7USA - chains B and C of the 3 polymer chains in the assembly; structure by electron microscopy, 2.80 A resolution.

# Chain B (and C)
Name: Spike glycoprotein
Source organism: unidentified human coronavirus
Notes: chain C of this document is another copy of the same molecule, construct and numbering; everything in this record applies to it too
UniProt: A0A8E6CMP0 (A0A8E6CMP0_9ALPC); residue numbers follow UniProt; this construct covers 17-1392
Amino-acid sequence (1469 residues; numbered -15 to 1453; the number before each row is that of its first residue; numbers below 1 keep their minus sign (Met-15 is residue -15)):
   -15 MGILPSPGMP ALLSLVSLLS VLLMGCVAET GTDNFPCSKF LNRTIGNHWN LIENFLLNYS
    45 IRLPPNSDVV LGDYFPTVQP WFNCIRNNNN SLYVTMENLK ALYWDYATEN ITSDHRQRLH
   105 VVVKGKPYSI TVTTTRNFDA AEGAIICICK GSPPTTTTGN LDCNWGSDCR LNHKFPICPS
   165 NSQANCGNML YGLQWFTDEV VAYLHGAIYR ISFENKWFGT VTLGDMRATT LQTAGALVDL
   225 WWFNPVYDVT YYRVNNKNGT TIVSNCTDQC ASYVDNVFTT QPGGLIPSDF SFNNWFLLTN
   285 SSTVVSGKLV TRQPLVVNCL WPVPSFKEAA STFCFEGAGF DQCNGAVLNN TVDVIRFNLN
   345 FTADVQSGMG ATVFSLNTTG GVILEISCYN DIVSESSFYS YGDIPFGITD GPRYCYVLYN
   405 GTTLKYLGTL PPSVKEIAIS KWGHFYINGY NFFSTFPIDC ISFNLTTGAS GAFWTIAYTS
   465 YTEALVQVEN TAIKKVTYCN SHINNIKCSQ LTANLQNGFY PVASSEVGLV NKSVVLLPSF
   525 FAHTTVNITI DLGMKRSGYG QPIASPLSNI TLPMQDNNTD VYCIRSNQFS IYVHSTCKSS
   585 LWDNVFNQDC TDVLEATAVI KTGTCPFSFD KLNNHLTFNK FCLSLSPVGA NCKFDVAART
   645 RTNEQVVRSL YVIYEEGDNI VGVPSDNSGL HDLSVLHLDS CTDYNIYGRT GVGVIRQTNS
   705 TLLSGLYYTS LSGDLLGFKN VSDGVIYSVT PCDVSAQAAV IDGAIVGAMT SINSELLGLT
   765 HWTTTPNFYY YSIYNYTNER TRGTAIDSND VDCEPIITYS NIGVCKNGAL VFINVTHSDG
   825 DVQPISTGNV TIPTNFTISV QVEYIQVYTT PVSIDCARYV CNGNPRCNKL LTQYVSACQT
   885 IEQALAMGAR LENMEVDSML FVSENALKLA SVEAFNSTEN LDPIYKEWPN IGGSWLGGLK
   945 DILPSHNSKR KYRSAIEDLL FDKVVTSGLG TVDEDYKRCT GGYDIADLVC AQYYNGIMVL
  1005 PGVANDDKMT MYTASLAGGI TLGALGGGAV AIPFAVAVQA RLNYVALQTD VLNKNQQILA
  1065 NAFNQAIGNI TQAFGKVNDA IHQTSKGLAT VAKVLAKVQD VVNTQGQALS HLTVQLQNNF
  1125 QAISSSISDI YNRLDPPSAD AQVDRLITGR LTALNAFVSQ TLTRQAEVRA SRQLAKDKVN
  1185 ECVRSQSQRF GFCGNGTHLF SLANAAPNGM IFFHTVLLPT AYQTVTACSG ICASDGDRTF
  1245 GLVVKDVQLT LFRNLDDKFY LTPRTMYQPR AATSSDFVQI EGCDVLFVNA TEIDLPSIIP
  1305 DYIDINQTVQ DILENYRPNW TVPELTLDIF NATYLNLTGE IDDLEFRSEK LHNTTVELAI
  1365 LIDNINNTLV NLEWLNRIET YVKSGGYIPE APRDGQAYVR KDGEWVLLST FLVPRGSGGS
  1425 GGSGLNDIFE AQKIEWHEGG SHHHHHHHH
Disordered / not traced: -15 to 33, 65-177, 186-192, 204-231, 243-244, 329, 376-395, 670-676, 782-794, 969-977, 1080-1091, 1304-1453 (chain C: -15 to 33, 65-177, 187-191, 204-229, 243-244, 329, 376-395, 670-676, 782-794, 969-977, 1080-1091, 1304-1453)
Construct notes: initiating methionine (-15); expression tag (-14 to 16, 1393-1453); conflict Pro1140 (Glu in A0A8E6CMP0), Pro1141 (Leu in A0A8E6CMP0), Ser1388 (Trp in A0A8E6CMP0), Gly1389 (Pro in A0A8E6CMP0), Gly1390 (Trp in A0A8E6CMP0), Ile1392 (Val in A0A8E6CMP0)
Disulfides: Cys250-Cys254, Cys303-Cys327, Cys318-Cys444, Cys372-Cys399, Cys483-Cys492, Cys567-Cys626, Cys581-Cys594, Cys609-Cys636, Cys685-Cys736, Cys797-Cys809, Cys860-Cys882, Cys865-Cys871, Cys983-Cys994, Cys1186-Cys1197, Cys1236-Cys1287
Glycans and other covalent adducts: glycan linked to Asn284; N-acetylglucosamine (NAG) linked to Asn344, Asn361, Asn404, Asn448, Asn515, Asn531, Asn553, Asn561, Asn703, Asn724, Asn779, Asn818, Asn833, Asn839, Asn920, Asn1073, Asn1199, Asn1293
From the paper describing this entry:
  - post-translational modification sites: Asn404, Asn561

# Interface between chain B and chain C
Contacting residue pairs (177; chain B residue first):
  Phe280(B) with Leu707(C), hydrophobic; Ser708(C)
  Ser285(B) with Tyr711(C)
  Ser286(B) with Tyr711(C); Thr713(C)
  Thr287(B) with Ser708(C); Gly709(C); Tyr711(C), hydrogen bond (backbone-backbone); Tyr712(C)
  Val289(B) with Tyr712(C), hydrophobic
  Tyr400(B) with Phe524(C), hydrophobic
  Thr407(B) with Phe524(C)
  Leu408(B) with Phe524(C)
  Lys409(B) with Phe524(C)
  Tyr410(B) with Pro522(C); Ser523(C); Phe524(C)
  Leu411(B) with Pro522(C)
  Pro415(B) with Val725(C)
  Lys419(B) with Leu707(C)
  Asn432(B) with Leu707(C); Ser708(C), hydrogen bond (backbone-side chain); Gly709(C), hydrogen bond (backbone-backbone)
  Tyr434(B) with Leu710(C), hydrophobic
  Phe436(B) with Leu521(C), hydrophobic; Val725(C), hydrophobic
  Thr475(B) with Leu706(C); Leu707(C); Ser708(C); Tyr712(C)
  Ser541(B) with Asp560(C), hydrogen bond; Arg569(C), hydrogen bond
  Gly542(B) with Asp560(C)
  Val650(B) with Val632(C); Gly633(C)
  Val651(B) with Val632(C)
  Pro855(B) with Tyr803(C)
  Ser857(B) with Gln741(C), hydrogen bond
  Asp859(B) with Ser739(C), hydrogen bond
  Arg862(B) with Ala507(C); Asp737(C), salt bridge; Val738(C); Ser739(C), hydrogen bond
  Val879(B) with Cys492(C); Ser493(C); Leu495(C), hydrophobic
  Gln883(B) with Ser493(C); Gln494(C)
  Thr884(B) with Gln1111(C)
  Glu886(B) with Gln494(C)
  Gln887(B) with Gln1111(C), hydrogen bond
  Met891(B) with Ala1100(C); Gln1103(C); Asp1104(C)
  Arg894(B) with Asn501(C), hydrogen bond (side chain-backbone); Gly502(C)
  Leu895(B) with Ala1100(C), hydrophobic; Lys1101(C); Asp1104(C)
  Asn897(B) with Thr802(C); Tyr803(C); Ser804(C), hydrogen bond (side chain-backbone)
  Met898(B) with Ala1100(C), hydrophobic
  Glu899(B) with Lys1097(C)
  Leu904(B) with Val819(C)
  Phe905(B) with Val819(C), hydrophobic; Thr820(C); Ser822(C)
  Val906(B) with Thr820(C), hydrogen bond (backbone-backbone); His821(C); Ser822(C), hydrogen bond (backbone-backbone)
  Ser907(B) with Ser822(C); Asp823(C), hydrogen bond (side chain-backbone); Gly824(C)
  Ile928(B) with Thr831(C)
  Tyr929(B) with Thr831(C)
  Asp979(B) with Pro770(C); Asn771(C)
  Tyr980(B) with Ser755(C); Asn771(C), hydrogen bond (backbone-backbone)
  Lys981(B) with Ser755(C); Thr769(C); Pro770(C); Phe772(C); Tyr773(C)
  Thr984(B) with Arg700(C); Val738(C); Ser755(C), hydrogen bond (side chain-backbone); Ile756(C)
  Gly985(B) with Arg700(C)
  Gly986(B) with Thr702(C); Ser732(C), hydrogen bond (backbone-side chain)
  Tyr987(B) with Thr702(C); Asn703(C)
  Asp988(B) with Thr702(C); Ser732(C)
  Ile989(B) with Leu706(C), hydrophobic; Tyr712(C), hydrophobic; Leu720(C), hydrophobic; Ile730(C), hydrophobic
  Ala990(B) with Leu720(C)
  Ala995(B) with Ser714(C)
  Tyr997(B) with Val738(C); Ser739(C), hydrogen bond (side chain-backbone); Ser755(C), hydrogen bond
  Tyr998(B) with Thr734(C); Pro735(C), hydrophobic
  Asn999(B) with Ser716(C), hydrogen bond
  Gly1000(B) with Ser739(C)
  Met1002(B) with Ser739(C); Gln741(C)
  Leu1004(B) with Tyr803(C)
  Pro1005(B) with Tyr803(C)
  Ala1008(B) with Ser804(C); Asn805(C)
  Gly1023(B) with Gln827(C)
  Leu1026(B) with Ile829(C)
  Gly1027(B) with Ile829(C); Asn833(C)
  Ala1028(B) with Thr835(C)
  Leu1029(B) with Asp823(C); Gly824(C); Asp825(C); Val826(C), hydrophobic; Thr835(C), hydrogen bond (backbone-side chain); Tyr1226(C)
  Ile1036(B) with Ile829(C), hydrophobic
  Ala1044(B) with Pro828(C)
  Arg1045(B) with Gln827(C), hydrogen bond; Pro828(C)
  Asn1047(B) with Val1251(C)
  Tyr1048(B) with Pro828(C), hydrophobic; Val1251(C), hydrophobic; Gln1252(C); Arg1268(C), hydrogen bond
  Leu1051(B) with Val1248(C); Val1282(C), hydrophobic
  Thr1053(B) with Ile1284(C)
  Ser1114(B) with Leu715(C)
  Thr1117(B) with Leu715(C); Ser716(C)
  Val1118(B) with Leu715(C), hydrophobic
  Leu1120(B) with Ser716(C)
  Gln1121(B) with Leu715(C), hydrogen bond (side chain-backbone); Ser716(C)
  Ser1132(B) with Thr694(C), hydrogen bond (backbone-side chain); Gly695(C)
  Asp1133(B) with Thr694(C), hydrogen bond (backbone-side chain)
  Tyr1135(B) with Lys615(C)
  Asn1136(B) with Lys615(C); Asn618(C), hydrogen bond (backbone-side chain); Leu620(C); Thr694(C), hydrogen bond
  Arg1137(B) with Pro610(C), hydrogen bond (side chain-backbone); Phe611(C); Ser612(C), hydrogen bond (backbone-backbone); Lys615(C)
  Leu1138(B) with Thr606(C); Pro610(C); Phe611(C); Ser612(C); Lys615(C)
  Asp1139(B) with Ser612(C)
  Ser1142(B) with Thr606(C)
  Thr1167(B) with Thr1167(C)
  Asp1181(B) with Arg1193(C), salt bridge
  Asn1184(B) with Phe1194(C); Gly1195(C)
  Glu1185(B) with Arg1193(C), salt bridge
  Arg1188(B) with Asp825(C), salt bridge; Phe1194(C)
  Ser1189(B) with Phe1194(C)
  Gln1192(B) with Gln1192(C), hydrogen bond
  Arg1193(B) with Arg1193(C)
  Arg1274(B) with Val1282(C)
  Ser1279(B) with Lys1249(C), hydrogen bond
  Asp1280(B) with Lys1249(C), salt bridge
Interface residues without a listed pair, chain B (124 interface residues in all): Leu281, Gly412, Pro416, Gly433, Asn474, Lys539, Arg652, Gly867, Pro869, Ser880, Ala893, Asp901, Glu908, Trp932, Glu978, Cys983, Leu992, Lys1012, Met1015, Ile1024, Gly1030, Val1055, Leu1056, Ile1127, Ser1130, Gln1177, Gln1190
Interface residues without a listed pair, chain C (117 interface residues in all): Val294, Gln500, Pro505, Val506, Val511, Asn562, Cys609, Asn663, Gln701, Gly717, Gly721, Ser726, Asp727, Thr768, Asn818, Gly832, Val834, Asn1107, Leu1178, Val1247, Ser1279, Gly1286, Cys1287, Val1289, Leu1290

# Summary
Chain B and chain C form an interface of 124 and 117 residues respectively; the contacts include 32 hydrogen
bonds and 5 salt bridges. Among the polar pairs are Arg862(B)-Asp737(C), Asp1181(B)-Arg1193(C) and
Glu1185(B)-Arg1193(C). Covalently linked N-acetylglucosamine: at Asn344(B), Asn361(B), Asn404(B), Asn448(B),
Asn515(B) and Asn531(B) and 12 more. The paper reports modification sites Asn404(B) and Asn561(B).
Chain B and chain C are both Spike glycoprotein (unidentified human coronavirus); the structure, Structure of
the human coronavirus CCoV-HuPn-2018 spike glycoprotein with domain 0 in the swung out conformation, was
determined by electron microscopy together with 7U0L, 7US6, 7US9 and 7USB from the same study.
